PDB entry 8JEC | electron microscopy, 3.10 A resolution | chains B and C of the 4 polymer chains in the assembly

# Chain B (and C)
Protein: Potassium channel SKOR
Organism: Arabidopsis thaliana
Notes: chain C of this document is another copy of the same molecule, construct and numbering; everything in this record applies to it too
UniProtKB: Q9M8S6 (SKOR_ARATH); residue numbers follow UniProt; this construct covers 1-828
Sequence (828 residues; each row starts with the number of its first residue):
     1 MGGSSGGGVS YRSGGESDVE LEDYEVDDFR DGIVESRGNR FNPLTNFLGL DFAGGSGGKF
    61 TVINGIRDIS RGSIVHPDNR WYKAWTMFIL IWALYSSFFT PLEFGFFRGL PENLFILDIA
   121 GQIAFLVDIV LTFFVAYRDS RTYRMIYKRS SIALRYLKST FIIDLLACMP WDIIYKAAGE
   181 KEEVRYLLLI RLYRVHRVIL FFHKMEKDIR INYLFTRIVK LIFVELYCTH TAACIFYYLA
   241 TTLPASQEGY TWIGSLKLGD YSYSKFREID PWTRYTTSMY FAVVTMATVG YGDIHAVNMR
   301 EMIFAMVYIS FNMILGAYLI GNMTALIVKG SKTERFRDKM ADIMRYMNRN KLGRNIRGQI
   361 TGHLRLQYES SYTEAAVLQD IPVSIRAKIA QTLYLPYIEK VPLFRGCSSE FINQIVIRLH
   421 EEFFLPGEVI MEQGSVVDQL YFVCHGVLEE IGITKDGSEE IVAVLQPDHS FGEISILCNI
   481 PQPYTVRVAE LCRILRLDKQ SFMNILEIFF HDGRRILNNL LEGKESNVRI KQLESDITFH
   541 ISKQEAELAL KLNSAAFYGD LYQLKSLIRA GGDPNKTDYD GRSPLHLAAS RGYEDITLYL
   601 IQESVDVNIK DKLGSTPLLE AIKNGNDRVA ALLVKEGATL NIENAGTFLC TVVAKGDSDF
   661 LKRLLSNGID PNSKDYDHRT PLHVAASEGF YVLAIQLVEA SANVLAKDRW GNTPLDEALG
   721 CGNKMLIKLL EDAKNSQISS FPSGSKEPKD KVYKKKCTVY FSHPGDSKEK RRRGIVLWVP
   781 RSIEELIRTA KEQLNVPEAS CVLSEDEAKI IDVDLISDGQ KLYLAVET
Disordered / not traced: 1-73, 454-457, 741-828 (chain C: 1-74, 452-459, 524-528, 741-828)
Differences from the reference sequence: engineered mutation Pro271 (Leu in Q9M8S6), Asn312 (Asp in Q9M8S6)
Swiss-Prot annotation at these positions:
  - binding site (a nucleoside 3',5'-cyclic phosphate): Leu403 to Gly523

# Chain B / chain C interface
Contacting residue pairs (100):
  Thr142(B) - Arg493(C)
  Tyr143(B) - Glu369(C)  hydrogen bond
  Tyr143(B) - Ser370(C)
  Tyr143(B) - His445(C)
  Arg144(B) - His445(C)
  Glu206(B) - Arg337(C)  hydrogen bond (backbone-side chain)
  Lys207(B) - Thr333(C)
  Lys207(B) - Phe336(C)
  Lys207(B) - Arg365(C)  hydrogen bond (backbone-side chain)
  Lys207(B) - Tyr368(C)
  Asp208(B) - Arg337(C)  hydrogen bond (backbone-side chain)
  Ile209(B) - Arg337(C)
  Ile209(B) - Met340(C)  hydrophobic
  Ile211(B) - Arg337(C)  hydrogen bond (backbone-side chain)
  Tyr213(B) - Glu334(C)
  Tyr213(B) - Arg337(C)
  Gly249(B) - Asp260(C)
  Tyr250(B) - Asp260(C)
  Tyr250(B) - Tyr261(C)
  Phe281(B) - Tyr291(C)
  Thr285(B) - Tyr291(C)  hydrogen bond
  Thr288(B) - Ala287(C)
  Thr288(B) - Thr288(C)
  Val289(B) - Val289(C)
  Gly290(B) - Val289(C)
  Gly290(B) - Gly290(C)
  Gly290(B) - Tyr291(C)
  Tyr291(B) - Tyr291(C)
  Gly292(B) - Tyr291(C)
  His295(B) - Asp293(C)
  Val297(B) - Leu258(C)  hydrophobic
  Val297(B) - Gly259(C)
  Met299(B) - Thr273(C)
  Met299(B) - Thr276(C)
  Met302(B) - Leu258(C)  hydrophobic
  Met302(B) - Thr277(C)
  Met302(B) - Tyr280(C)  hydrophobic
  Met306(B) - Met279(C)  hydrophobic
  Met306(B) - Tyr280(C)  hydrophobic
  Ile309(B) - Val284(C)  hydrophobic
  Ile309(B) - Ala287(C)  hydrophobic
  Ser310(B) - Val283(C)
  Met313(B) - Glu225(C)
  Met313(B) - Met286(C)  hydrophobic
  Met313(B) - Ala287(C)  hydrophobic
  Met313(B) - Leu319(C)  hydrophobic
  Ile314(B) - Ile218(C)  hydrophobic
  Ala317(B) - Met323(C)
  Tyr318(B) - Met323(C)
  Tyr318(B) - Ile327(C)  hydrophobic
  Gly321(B) - Thr324(C)
  Asn322(B) - Ile327(C)
  Thr324(B) - Thr324(C)
  Lys329(B) - Glu334(C)  salt bridge
  Tyr372(B) - Arg349(C)
  Thr373(B) - Arg349(C)
  Asp380(B) - Gln367(C)  hydrogen bond (backbone-side chain)
  Pro382(B) - His363(C)
  Pro382(B) - Gln367(C)
  Pro382(B) - Phe424(C)  hydrophobic
  Val383(B) - Tyr441(C)
  Ser384(B) - Val429(C)
  Ser384(B) - Ile430(C)  hydrogen bond (side chain-backbone)
  Ile385(B) - Gln359(C)
  Lys388(B) - Val429(C)  hydrogen bond (side chain-backbone)
  Ile389(B) - Tyr346(C)
  Ile389(B) - Leu352(C)  hydrophobic
  Leu393(B) - Asn350(C)
  Leu393(B) - Leu352(C)  hydrophobic
  Gln414(B) - Val436(C)
  Lys543(B) - Tyr558(C)
  Ala546(B) - Tyr558(C)
  Glu547(B) - Ser554(C)  hydrogen bond
  Leu550(B) - Tyr579(C)
  Asn553(B) - Tyr579(C)
  Phe557(B) - Tyr579(C)
  Tyr558(B) - Ala546(C)
  Tyr558(B) - Tyr579(C)
  Asp560(B) - Phe539(C)
  Asp560(B) - Lys543(C)  salt bridge
  Gln563(B) - Lys543(C)  hydrogen bond
  Asp578(B) - Arg582(C)  salt bridge
  Tyr579(B) - Phe557(C)  hydrophobic
  Tyr579(B) - Asp578(C)
  Tyr579(B) - Arg582(C)  hydrogen bond
  Tyr579(B) - Leu587(C)  hydrophobic
  Asp580(B) - Arg582(C)  salt bridge
  Arg582(B) - Asp580(C)  salt bridge
  Arg582(B) - Arg582(C)
  Leu587(B) - Tyr579(C)  hydrophobic
  Thr647(B) - Thr647(C)
  Cys650(B) - Tyr676(C)  hydrogen bond
  Thr651(B) - Asn644(C)  hydrogen bond
  Asp675(B) - Tyr676(C)  hydrogen bond
  Tyr676(B) - Thr647(C)  hydrogen bond
  Tyr676(B) - Cys650(C)  hydrophobic
  Tyr676(B) - Thr651(C)
  Asp677(B) - Arg679(C)  salt bridge
  Arg679(B) - Asp677(C)
  Arg709(B) - Ser687(C)  hydrogen bond
Interface residues without a listed pair, chain B (80 interface residues in all): Ile294, Ala296, Ile303, Ala305, Ile320, Ala325, Val377, Ile381, Arg418, Phe423, Lys551, Ser554, Ala654, Val684
Interface residues without a listed pair, chain C (83 interface residues in all): Ile222, Ile320, Ile343, Met344, Ile360, Leu364, Leu366, Tyr397, Phe423, Asp438, Gln439, Glu547, Leu550, Asn553, Ala654, Asp675, Arg709

# Overview
80 residues of chain B and 83 residues of chain C are in contact; the contacts include 17 hydrogen bonds and 6
salt bridges. Polar pairs include Lys329(B)-Glu334(C), Asp560(B)-Lys543(C) and Asp578(B)-Arg582(C). From
UniProt: nucleoside 3',5'-cyclic phosphate-binding residues Leu403(B) and Gly523(B) on chain B.
Both chains are Potassium channel SKOR (Arabidopsis thaliana). Entry 8JEC (plant potassium channel SKOR mutant
- L271P/D312N) was determined by electron microscopy (same publication as 8JET and 8JEU).
